6UE7 - chains C and F of the 6 polymer chains in the assembly; structure by electron microscopy, 2.90 A resolution.

Chain C:
Protein: Polymeric immunoglobulin receptor
Organism: Homo sapiens
UniProt: P01833 (PIGR_HUMAN); residues 1-585 here correspond to UniProt positions 19-603 (UniProt number = residue number + 18)
Chain sequence (591 residues; each row starts with the number of its first residue):
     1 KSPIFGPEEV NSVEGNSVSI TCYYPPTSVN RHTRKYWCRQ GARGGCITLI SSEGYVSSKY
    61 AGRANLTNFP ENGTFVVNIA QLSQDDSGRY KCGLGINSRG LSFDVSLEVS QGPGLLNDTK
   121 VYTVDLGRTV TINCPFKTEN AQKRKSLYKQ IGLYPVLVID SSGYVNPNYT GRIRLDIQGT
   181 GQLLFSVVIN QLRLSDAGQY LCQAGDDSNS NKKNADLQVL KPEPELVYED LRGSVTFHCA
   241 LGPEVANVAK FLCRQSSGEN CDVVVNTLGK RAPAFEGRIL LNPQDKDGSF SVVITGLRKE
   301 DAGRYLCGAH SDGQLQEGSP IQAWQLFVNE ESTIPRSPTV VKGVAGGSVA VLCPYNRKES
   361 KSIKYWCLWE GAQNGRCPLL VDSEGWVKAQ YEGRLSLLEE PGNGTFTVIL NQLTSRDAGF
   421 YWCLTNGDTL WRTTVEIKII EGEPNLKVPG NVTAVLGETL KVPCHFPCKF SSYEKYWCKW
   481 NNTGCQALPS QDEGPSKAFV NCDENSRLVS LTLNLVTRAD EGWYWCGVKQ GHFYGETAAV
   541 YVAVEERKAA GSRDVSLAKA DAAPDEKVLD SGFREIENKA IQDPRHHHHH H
Unresolved in the structure: 1, 491-501, 547-591
Disulfides: Cys-22/Cys-92, Cys-38/Cys-46, Cys-134/Cys-202, Cys-239/Cys-307, Cys-253/Cys-261, Cys-464/Cys-526, Cys-478/Cys-485
Covalently attached groups: N-acetylglucosamine (NAG) linked to Asn-65, Asn-72, Asn-168, Asn-403, Asn-451, Asn-481
Construct notes: expression tag (586-591)

Chain F:
Protein: Immunoglobulin heavy constant alpha 1
Organism: Homo sapiens
UniProt: P01876 (IGHA1_HUMAN); residues 242-472 here correspond to UniProt positions 123-353 (UniProt number = residue number - 119)
Chain sequence (245 residues; each row starts with the number of its first residue):
   228 DYKDDDDKLV PRGSCHPRLS LHRPALEDLL LGSEANLTCT LTGLRDASGV TFTWTPSSGK
   288 SAVQGPPERD LCGCYSVSSV LPGCAEPWNH GKTFTCTAAY PESKTPLTAT LSKSGNTFRP
   348 EVHLLPPPSE ELALNELVTL TCLARGFSPK DVLVRWLQGS QELPREKYLT WASRQEPSQG
   408 TTTFAVTSIL RVAAEDWKKG DTFSCMVGHE ALPLAFTQKT IDRLAGKPTH VNVSVVMAEV
   468 DGTCY
Unresolved in the structure: 228-241
Disulfides: Cys-266/Cys-323, Cys-369/Cys-432
Covalently attached groups: N-acetylglucosamine (NAG) linked to Asn-263
Construct notes: expression tag (228-241)

Interface between chain C and chain F:
Cross-chain cystine bridges: Cys-468(C)/Cys-311(F)
Pairs across the interface (9):
  Gly-95(C) / Tyr-472(F)
  Ile-96(C) / Asp-468(F)
  Ile-96(C) / Tyr-472(F)
  Arg-99(C) / Asp-468(F)  salt bridge
  Arg-99(C) / Tyr-472(F)
  Cys-468(C) / Ser-260(F)
  Cys-468(C) / Gly-310(F)
  Cys-468(C) / Cys-311(F)  disulfide
  Ser-471(C) / Cys-311(F)
Also at the interface, not in a pair above, chain C (6 interface residues in all): Leu-94
Also at the interface, not in a pair above, chain F (8 interface residues in all): Val-467, Thr-470, Cys-471

In short:
6 residues of chain C face 8 of chain F across their interface, with 1 disulfide bond and 1 salt bridge. The
salt-bridged pair is Arg-99(C)/Asp-468(F). Covalently linked N-acetylglucosamine: at Asn-65(C), Asn-72(C),
Asn-168(C), Asn-403(C), Asn-451(C) and Asn-481(C). Covalently linked N-acetylglucosamine: at Asn-263(F).
Here chain C is Polymeric immunoglobulin receptor and chain F is Immunoglobulin heavy constant alpha 1, both
from Homo sapiens. Entry 6UE7 (Structure of dimeric sIgA complex) was determined by electron microscopy
together with 6UE8, 6UE9 and 6UEA from the same study.
